5GIM - chains B and D of the 4 polymer chains in the assembly; structure by X-ray diffraction, 2.09 A resolution.

== Chain B ==
Name: thrombin heavy chain
Organism: Homo sapiens
Notes: EC 3.4.21.5
UniProtKB: P00734; the construct lacks a stretch of the UniProt sequence and is renumbered around it, so the offset changes along the chain: 16-36 = UniProt 364-384; 37-60 = UniProt 386-409; 61-77 = UniProt 419-435; 78-97 = UniProt 437-456; 6 more segments
Amino-acid sequence (259 residues; each row starts with the number of its first residue; note: 1 number in that range is skipped by the numbering (no residue carries it; nothing is unmodelled there); a row labelled like 60A-60I holds insertion residues (60A, then the next letters in order)):
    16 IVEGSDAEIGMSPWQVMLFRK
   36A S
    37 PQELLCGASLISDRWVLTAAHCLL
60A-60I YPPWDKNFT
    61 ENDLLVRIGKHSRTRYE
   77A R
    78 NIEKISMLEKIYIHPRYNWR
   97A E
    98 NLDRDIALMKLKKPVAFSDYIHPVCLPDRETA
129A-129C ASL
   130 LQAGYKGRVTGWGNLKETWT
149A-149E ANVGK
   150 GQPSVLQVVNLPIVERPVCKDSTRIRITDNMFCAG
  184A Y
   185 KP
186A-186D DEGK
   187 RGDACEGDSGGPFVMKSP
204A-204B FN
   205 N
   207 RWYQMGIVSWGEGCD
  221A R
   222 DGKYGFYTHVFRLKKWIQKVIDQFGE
Not modelled in the structure: 148-149, 149A-149D, 247
Curated features (UniProtKB/Swiss-Prot):
  - region: Ala183 to Val200 (High affinity receptor-binding region which is also known as the TP508 peptide)
  - active site (Charge relay system): His57, Asp102, Ser195
  - glycosylation: Asn60G (N-linked (GlcNAc...) (complex) asparagine)
Disulfide bonds: Cys42-Cys58, Cys168-Cys182, Cys191-Cys220

== Chain D ==
Name: C-terminal peptide from Putative uncharacterized protein avahiru
UniProtKB: Q6F3E8 (Q6F3E8_AMBVA); residues 11-30 here correspond to UniProt positions 85-104 (UniProt number = residue number + 74)
Amino-acid sequence (20 residues; numbered 11 to 30; the number before each row is that of its first residue):
    11 ISKQGLGGDFEEIPSDEIIE
Not modelled in the structure: 11-18, 29-30

== Interface between chain B and chain D ==
Pairs across the interface - 20 pairs, chain B then chain D:
  Phe34(B) - Phe20(D)  hydrophobic
  Phe34(B) - Ile23(D)  hydrophobic
  Gln38(B) - Asp19(D)
  Gln38(B) - Phe20(D)
  Gln38(B) - Glu21(D)
  Leu40(B) - Phe20(D)
  Arg67(B) - Ile23(D)
  Arg73(B) - Phe20(D)
  Thr74(B) - Asp19(D)
  Thr74(B) - Phe20(D)
  Thr74(B) - Glu21(D)  hydrogen bond (backbone-backbone)
  Arg75(B) - Glu21(D)  salt bridge
  Tyr76(B) - Glu21(D)  hydrogen bond (backbone-side chain)
  Tyr76(B) - Glu22(D)
  Tyr76(B) - Pro24(D)
  Tyr76(B) - Glu27(D)
  Arg77A(B) - Pro24(D)
  Ile82(B) - Ile23(D)  hydrophobic
  Ile82(B) - Glu27(D)
  Met84(B) - Ile28(D)  hydrophobic
Interface residues without a listed pair, chain B (13 interface residues in all): Glu39, Leu65

== Overview ==
13 residues of chain B face 8 of chain D across their interface; the contacts include 2 hydrogen bonds and 1
salt bridge. Among the polar pairs are Arg75(B)-Glu21(D), Tyr76(B)-Glu21(D) and Thr74(B)-Glu21(D). Curated
annotation (UniProt) lists 3 active-site residues on chain B.
Chain B is thrombin heavy chain (Homo sapiens) and chain D is C-terminal peptide from Putative uncharacterized
protein avahiru; the structure, Crystal structure of thrombin-avathrin complex, was determined by X-ray
diffraction.
